PDB entry 1SQE | X-ray diffraction, 1.50 A resolution | chains A and B

[Chain A (and B)]
Molecule: hypothetical protein PG130
Source organism: Staphylococcus aureus
Notes: chain B of this document is another copy of the same molecule, construct and numbering; everything in this record applies to it too
Reference sequence: Q99X56 (Q99X56_STAAM); residues 17-124 here correspond to UniProt positions 1-108 (UniProt number = residue number - 16)
Amino-acid sequence (109 residues; each row starts with the number of its first residue):
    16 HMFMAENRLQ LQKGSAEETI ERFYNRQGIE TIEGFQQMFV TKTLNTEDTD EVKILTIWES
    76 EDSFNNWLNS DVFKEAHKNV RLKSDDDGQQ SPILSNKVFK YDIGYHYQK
Disordered / not traced: 93-100 (chain B: 92-94)
Differences from the reference sequence: cloning artifact (16)
Swiss-Prot annotation at these positions:
  - binding site (Fe cation): Asn22
  - binding site (heme): Arg37 to Ile44, His92
  - site: Trp82 (Transition state stabilizer)
From the paper describing this entry:
  - self-association interface (contacts with another copy of this molecule): Gln51, Gln52, Gln123
  - catalytic residues: His92 (proposed by the authors, not directly observed)
  - conformationally variable residues (order/disorder transition): Arg96 to Gly103

[How chain A and chain B interact]
Pairs across the interface (76; chain A residue first):
  Phe18(A) - Leu59(B)  hydrophobic
  Arg23(A) - Lys68(B)
  Tyr39(A) - Gly119(B)
  Tyr39(A) - Tyr120(B)  hydrophobic
  Arg41(A) - Tyr120(B)  hydrogen bond
  Arg41(A) - Tyr122(B)  hydrogen bond
  Glu45(A) - Tyr122(B)
  Glu45(A) - Lys124(B)  hydrogen bond (backbone-side chain)
  Ile47(A) - Lys124(B)  hydrogen bond (backbone-side chain)
  Phe50(A) - Tyr122(B)  hydrophobic
  Phe50(A) - Lys124(B)
  Gln51(A) - Gln123(B)
  Gln51(A) - Lys124(B)  hydrogen bond (backbone-backbone)
  Gln52(A) - Gln52(B)  hydrogen bond
  Gln52(A) - Phe54(B)
  Gln52(A) - His121(B)
  Gln52(A) - Tyr122(B)
  Gln52(A) - Gln123(B)
  Met53(A) - Tyr120(B)
  Met53(A) - His121(B)  hydrogen bond (backbone-side chain)
  Met53(A) - Tyr122(B)  hydrogen bond (backbone-backbone)
  Phe54(A) - Gln52(B)
  Phe54(A) - Ile72(B)  hydrophobic
  Phe54(A) - Tyr120(B)
  Phe54(A) - His121(B)
  Val55(A) - Ile118(B)
  Val55(A) - Gly119(B)  hydrogen bond (backbone-backbone)
  Val55(A) - Tyr120(B)  hydrogen bond (backbone-backbone)
  Thr56(A) - Met19(B)
  Thr56(A) - Tyr116(B)
  Thr56(A) - Asp117(B)
  Lys57(A) - Tyr116(B)
  Lys57(A) - Asp117(B)  hydrogen bond (backbone-backbone)
  Thr58(A) - Lys115(B)
  Thr58(A) - Tyr116(B)
  Leu59(A) - Phe18(B)  hydrophobic
  Leu59(A) - Lys115(B)  hydrogen bond (backbone-backbone)
  Leu59(A) - Tyr116(B)  hydrophobic
  Leu59(A) - Asp117(B)
  Lys68(A) - Arg23(B)
  Lys68(A) - Tyr116(B)  hydrogen bond
  Lys115(A) - Thr58(B)
  Lys115(A) - Leu59(B)  hydrogen bond (backbone-backbone)
  Tyr116(A) - Thr56(B)
  Tyr116(A) - Lys57(B)
  Tyr116(A) - Thr58(B)
  Tyr116(A) - Leu59(B)  hydrophobic
  Tyr116(A) - Lys68(B)  hydrogen bond
  Asp117(A) - Thr56(B)
  Asp117(A) - Lys57(B)  hydrogen bond (backbone-backbone)
  Asp117(A) - Leu59(B)
  Ile118(A) - Phe54(B)  hydrophobic
  Ile118(A) - Val55(B)
  Gly119(A) - Ile35(B)
  Gly119(A) - Tyr39(B)
  Gly119(A) - Val55(B)  hydrogen bond (backbone-backbone)
  Tyr120(A) - Phe38(B)
  Tyr120(A) - Tyr39(B)
  Tyr120(A) - Arg41(B)  hydrogen bond
  Tyr120(A) - Met53(B)
  Tyr120(A) - Phe54(B)
  Tyr120(A) - Val55(B)  hydrogen bond (backbone-backbone)
  His121(A) - Gln52(B)
  His121(A) - Met53(B)  hydrogen bond (side chain-backbone)
  His121(A) - Phe54(B)
  Tyr122(A) - Arg41(B)
  Tyr122(A) - Glu45(B)
  Tyr122(A) - Phe50(B)  hydrophobic
  Tyr122(A) - Gln52(B)
  Tyr122(A) - Met53(B)  hydrogen bond (backbone-backbone)
  Gln123(A) - Gln51(B)
  Gln123(A) - Gln52(B)
  Gln123(A) - Gln123(B)  hydrogen bond
  Lys124(A) - Glu45(B)  hydrogen bond (side chain-backbone)
  Lys124(A) - Phe50(B)
  Lys124(A) - Gln51(B)  hydrogen bond (backbone-backbone)
Also at the interface, not in a pair above, chain A (36 interface residues in all): Met17, Met19, Glu21, Thr46, Glu48, Glu66, Leu70, Ile72, Glu76
Also at the interface, not in a pair above, chain B (35 interface residues in all): Met17, Glu21, Glu66, Leu70, Glu76

[Overview]
36 residues of chain A and 35 residues of chain B are in contact, with 24 hydrogen bonds. Polar contacts
include Arg41(A)-Tyr120(B), Arg41(A)-Tyr122(B) and Glu45(A)-Lys124(B). From UniProt: Fe cation-binding residue
Asn22(A) and 9 heme-binding residues on chain A. From the paper: the catalytic residue His92(A);
conformational variability at Arg96(A).
Chain A and chain B are both hypothetical protein PG130 (Staphylococcus aureus); the structure, 1.5A Crystal
Structure Of the protein PG130 from Staphylococcus aureus, Structural genomics, was determined by X-ray
diffraction, deposited together with 1XBW.
